7YET - chains A and B of the 5 polymer chains in the assembly; structure by electron microscopy, 3.30 A resolution.

[Chain A]
Protein: RNA-directed RNA polymerase L
Source organism: Ebola virus
UniProt: A0A1C4HDB0 (A0A1C4HDB0_9MONO); numbering as in UniProt (aligned over 1-2212)
Amino-acid sequence (2212 residues; row label = number of the first residue in the row):
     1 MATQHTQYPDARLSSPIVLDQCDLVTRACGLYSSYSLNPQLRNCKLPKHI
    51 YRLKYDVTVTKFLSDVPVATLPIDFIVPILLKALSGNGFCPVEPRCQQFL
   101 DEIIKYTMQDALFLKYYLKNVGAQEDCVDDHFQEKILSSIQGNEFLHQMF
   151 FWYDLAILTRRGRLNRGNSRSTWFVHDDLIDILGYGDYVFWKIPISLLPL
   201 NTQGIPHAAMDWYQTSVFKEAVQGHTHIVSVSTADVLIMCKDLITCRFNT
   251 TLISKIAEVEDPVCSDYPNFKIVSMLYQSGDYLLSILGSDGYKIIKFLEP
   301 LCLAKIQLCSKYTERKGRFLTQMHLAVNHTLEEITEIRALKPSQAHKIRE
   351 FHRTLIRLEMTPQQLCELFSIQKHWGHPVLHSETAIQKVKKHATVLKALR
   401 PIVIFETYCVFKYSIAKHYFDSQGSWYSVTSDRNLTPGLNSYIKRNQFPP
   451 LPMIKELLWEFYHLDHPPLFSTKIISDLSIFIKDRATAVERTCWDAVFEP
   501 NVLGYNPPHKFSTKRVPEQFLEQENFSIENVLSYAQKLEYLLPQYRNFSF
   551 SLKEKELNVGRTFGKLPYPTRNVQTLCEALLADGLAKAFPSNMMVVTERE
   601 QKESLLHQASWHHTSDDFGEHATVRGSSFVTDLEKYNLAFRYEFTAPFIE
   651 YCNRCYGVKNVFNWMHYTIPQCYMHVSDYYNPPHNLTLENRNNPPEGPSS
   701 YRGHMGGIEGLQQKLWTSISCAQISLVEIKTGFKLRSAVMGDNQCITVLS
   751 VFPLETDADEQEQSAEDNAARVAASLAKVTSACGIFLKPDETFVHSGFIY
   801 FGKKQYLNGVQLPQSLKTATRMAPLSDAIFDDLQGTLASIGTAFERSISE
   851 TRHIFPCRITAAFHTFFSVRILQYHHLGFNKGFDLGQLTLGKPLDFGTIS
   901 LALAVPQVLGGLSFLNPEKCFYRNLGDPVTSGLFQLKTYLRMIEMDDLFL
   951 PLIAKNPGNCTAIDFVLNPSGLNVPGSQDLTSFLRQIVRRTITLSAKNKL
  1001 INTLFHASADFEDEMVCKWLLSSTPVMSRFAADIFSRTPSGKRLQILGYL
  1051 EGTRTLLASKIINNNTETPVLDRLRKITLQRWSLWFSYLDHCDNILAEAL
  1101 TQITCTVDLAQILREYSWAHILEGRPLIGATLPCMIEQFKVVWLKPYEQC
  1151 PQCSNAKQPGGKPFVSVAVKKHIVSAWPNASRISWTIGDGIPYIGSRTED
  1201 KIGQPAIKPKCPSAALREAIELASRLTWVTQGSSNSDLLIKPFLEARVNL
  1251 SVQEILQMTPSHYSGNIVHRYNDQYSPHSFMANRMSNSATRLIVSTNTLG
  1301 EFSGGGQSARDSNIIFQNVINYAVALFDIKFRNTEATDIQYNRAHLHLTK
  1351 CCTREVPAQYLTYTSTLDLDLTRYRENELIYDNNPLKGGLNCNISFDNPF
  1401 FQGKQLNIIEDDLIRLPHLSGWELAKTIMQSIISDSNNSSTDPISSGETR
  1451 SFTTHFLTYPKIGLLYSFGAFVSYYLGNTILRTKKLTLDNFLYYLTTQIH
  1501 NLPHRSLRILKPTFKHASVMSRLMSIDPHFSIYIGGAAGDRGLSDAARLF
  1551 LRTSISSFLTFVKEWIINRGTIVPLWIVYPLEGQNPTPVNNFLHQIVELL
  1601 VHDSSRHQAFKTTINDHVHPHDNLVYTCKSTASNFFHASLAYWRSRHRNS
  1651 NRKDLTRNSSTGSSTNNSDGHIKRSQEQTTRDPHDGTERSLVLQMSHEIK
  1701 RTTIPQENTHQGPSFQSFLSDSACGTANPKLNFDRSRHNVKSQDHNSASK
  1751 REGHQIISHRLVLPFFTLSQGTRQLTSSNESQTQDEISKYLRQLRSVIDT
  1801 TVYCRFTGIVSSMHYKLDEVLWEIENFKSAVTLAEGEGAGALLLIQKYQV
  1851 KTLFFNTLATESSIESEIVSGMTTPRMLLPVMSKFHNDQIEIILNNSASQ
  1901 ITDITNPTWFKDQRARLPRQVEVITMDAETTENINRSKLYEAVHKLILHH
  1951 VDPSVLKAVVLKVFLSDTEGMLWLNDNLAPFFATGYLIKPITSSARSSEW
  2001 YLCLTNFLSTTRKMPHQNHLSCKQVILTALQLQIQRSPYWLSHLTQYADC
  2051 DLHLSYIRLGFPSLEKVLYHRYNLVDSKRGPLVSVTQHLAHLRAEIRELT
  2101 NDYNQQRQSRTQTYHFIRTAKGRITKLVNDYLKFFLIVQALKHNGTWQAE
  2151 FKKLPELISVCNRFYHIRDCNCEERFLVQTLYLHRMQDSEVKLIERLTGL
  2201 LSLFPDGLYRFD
Unresolved in the structure: 1-7, 513-525, 593-622, 983-1067, 1093-1310, 1353-2212
Differences from the reference sequence: engineered mutation Asp759 (Gly in A0A1C4HDB0)
Residues lining bound ligands: suramin (SVR; 8,8'-[carbonylbis[imino-3,1-phenylenecarbonylimino(4-methyl-3,1-phenylene)carbonylimino]]bis-1,3,5-naphthalenetrisulfon ic acid): Lys293, Lys296, Phe297, Glu299, Pro300, Leu303, Phe319, Met323, Phe369, Lys388, Lys391, His392, Asn558, Val559, Gly560, Glu634, Glu791, Phe793, Tyr800
From the paper describing this entry:
  - binding site for suramin: Lys293, Phe319, Met323, His392, Val559, Phe793
  - conformationally variable residues (side-chain flip): Phe793
  - mutagenesis - D742A: abolished catalytic activity
  - catalytic residues: His1269, Arg1270 (citing earlier work)

[Chain B]
Protein: Polymerase cofactor VP35
Source organism: Ebola virus
UniProt: A0A1C4HDK9 (A0A1C4HDK9_9MONO); numbering as in UniProt (aligned over 1-340)
Amino-acid sequence (340 residues; each row starts with the number of its first residue):
     1 MTTRTKGRGHTVATTQNDRMPGPELSGWISEQLMTGRIPVNDIFCDIENN
    51 PGLCYASQMQQTKPNPKMRNSQTQTDPICNHSFEEVVQTLASLATVVQQQ
   101 TIASESLEQRITSLENGLKPVYDMAKTISSLNRVCAEMVAKYDLLVMTTG
   151 RATATAAATEAYWAEHGQPPPGPSLYEESAIRGKIESRDETVPQSVREAF
   201 NNLDSTTSLTEENFGKPDISAKDLRNIMYDHLPGFGTAFHQLVQVICKLG
   251 KDSNSLDIIHAEFQASLAEGDSPQCALIQITKRVPIFQDAAPPVIHIRSR
   301 GDIPRACQKSLRPVPPSPKIDRGWVCVFQLQDGKTLGLKI
Unresolved in the structure: 1-80

[How chain A and chain B interact]
Residue-residue contacts (67):
  Tyr312(A) - Gln264(B)
  Tyr312(A) - Ala268(B)  hydrophobic
  Glu314(A) - Lys216(B)  salt bridge
  Arg315(A) - Glu211(B)
  Gly317(A) - Gln264(B)
  Arg318(A) - Gly215(B)
  Arg318(A) - Lys216(B)
  Thr321(A) - His260(B)  hydrogen bond
  Thr321(A) - Gln264(B)  hydrogen bond
  Gln322(A) - Gly215(B)
  Gln322(A) - Pro217(B)
  His324(A) - Ile227(B)
  His324(A) - Asp230(B)  salt bridge
  Leu325(A) - Pro217(B)  hydrophobic
  Leu325(A) - Ile219(B)  hydrophobic
  Leu325(A) - Asp223(B)
  Leu325(A) - Ile227(B)  hydrophobic
  Asn328(A) - Asn226(B)
  Asn328(A) - Asp230(B)
  His329(A) - Asp223(B)  salt bridge
  Glu332(A) - Lys222(B)  salt bridge
  His352(A) - Asp230(B)  salt bridge
  Arg353(A) - Asp230(B)  salt bridge
  Ile356(A) - His231(B)
  Arg357(A) - Asp230(B)  hydrogen bond (side chain-backbone)
  Arg357(A) - His231(B)
  Leu396(A) - Pro169(B)  hydrophobic
  Leu396(A) - Ser195(B)
  Ala398(A) - Ala199(B)
  Ala398(A) - Leu203(B)
  Arg400(A) - Glu178(B)  salt bridge
  Arg400(A) - Thr207(B)
  Ile402(A) - Lys141(B)
  Phe405(A) - Ala140(B)
  Phe405(A) - Lys141(B)
  Phe405(A) - Leu144(B)  hydrophobic
  Tyr408(A) - Leu144(B)  hydrophobic
  Asn434(A) - Asn132(B)  hydrogen bond (backbone-side chain)
  Leu435(A) - Ala136(B)
  Pro437(A) - Arg133(B)
  Trp459(A) - Arg133(B)
  Trp459(A) - Ala136(B)  hydrophobic
  Trp459(A) - Glu137(B)
  Tyr462(A) - Ala140(B)  hydrophobic
  Tyr462(A) - Asp143(B)  hydrogen bond
  Tyr462(A) - Leu144(B)  hydrogen bond (side chain-backbone)
  His463(A) - Ala136(B)  hydrogen bond (side chain-backbone)
  His463(A) - Ala140(B)
  Glu643(A) - Thr148(B)  hydrogen bond (backbone-side chain)
  Glu643(A) - Pro173(B)
  Pro647(A) - Leu144(B)  hydrophobic
  Pro647(A) - Met147(B)  hydrophobic
  Pro647(A) - Thr148(B)
  Asp767(A) - Glu211(B)
  Asn768(A) - Glu211(B)
  Ala770(A) - Glu211(B)
  Arg771(A) - Glu211(B)  salt bridge
  Ala773(A) - Phe214(B)  hydrophobic
  Ala774(A) - Thr210(B)
  Lys778(A) - Thr206(B)
  Lys778(A) - Thr207(B)
  Lys778(A) - Leu209(B)  hydrogen bond (side chain-backbone)
  Ser781(A) - Leu203(B)
  Ser781(A) - Thr206(B)  hydrogen bond
  Ala782(A) - Leu203(B)  hydrophobic
  Phe786(A) - Asn202(B)
  Pro789(A) - Phe214(B)
Interface residues without a listed pair, chain A (53 interface residues in all): His346, Arg349, Lys397, Pro401, Ile404, Glu406, Phe644, Ala646, Glu650, Ala777, Thr792, Val794
Interface residues without a listed pair, chain B (46 interface residues in all): Val139, Leu145, Leu175, Val196, Asp218, Tyr229, Leu232, Pro233, Phe235, Ala265

[Overview]
53 residues of chain A and 46 residues of chain B are in contact, with 10 hydrogen bonds and 8 salt bridges.
Polar contacts include Glu314(A)-Lys216(B), His324(A)-Asp230(B) and His329(A)-Asp223(B). Bound to chain A:
suramin. The paper reports catalytic residues His1269(A) and Arg1270(A); D742A of chain A abolishes catalytic
activity.
Here chain A is RNA-directed RNA polymerase L and chain B is Polymerase cofactor VP35, both from Ebola virus.
Entry 7YET (The structure of EBOV L-VP35 in complex with suramin) was determined by electron microscopy (same
publication as 7YER and 7YES).
